PDB entry 7Y97 | X-ray diffraction, 2.36 A resolution | chain A

Chain A:
Protein: Cytochrome P450 monooxygenase YjiB
Organism: Bacillus sonorensis L12
UniProt: M5PFT9 (M5PFT9_9BACI); residues 1-405 here = UniProt positions 1-405
Sequence (406 residues; numbered 0 to 405; the number before each row is that of its first residue; numbering starts at 0):
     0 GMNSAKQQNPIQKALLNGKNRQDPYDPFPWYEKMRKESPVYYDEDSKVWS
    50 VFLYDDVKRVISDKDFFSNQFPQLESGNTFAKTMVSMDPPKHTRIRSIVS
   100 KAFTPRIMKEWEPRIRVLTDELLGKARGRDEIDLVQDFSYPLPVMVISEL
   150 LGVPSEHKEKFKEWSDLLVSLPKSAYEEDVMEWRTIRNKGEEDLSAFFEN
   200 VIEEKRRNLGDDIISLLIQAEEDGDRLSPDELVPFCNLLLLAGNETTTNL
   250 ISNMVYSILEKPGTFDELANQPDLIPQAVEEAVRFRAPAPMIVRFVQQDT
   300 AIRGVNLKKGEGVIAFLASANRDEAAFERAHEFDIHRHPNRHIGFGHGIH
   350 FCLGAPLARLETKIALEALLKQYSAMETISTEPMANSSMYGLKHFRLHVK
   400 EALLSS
Not modelled in the structure: 0-21, 72-78, 402-405
Construct notes: expression tag (0); engineered mutation Tyr40 (Cys in M5PFT9), Ser49 (Asn in M5PFT9), Phe264 (Leu in M5PFT9)
Bound ions: heme Fe near Cys351 (its only coordinating residue here)
Residues lining bound ligands: heme (HEM): Asn68, Met83, Val84, His91, Arg95, Phe102, Ile146, Phe234, Leu237, Leu238, Ala241, Gly242, Thr245, Thr246, Leu249, Pro287, Ile291, Arg293, Leu316, Gly343, Phe344, Gly345, Ile348, His349, Phe350, Cys351, Leu352, Gly353, Leu356, Ala357

Summary:
Chain A binds heme.
Chain A is Cytochrome P450 monooxygenase YjiB (Bacillus sonorensis L12); the structure, Crystal structure of
CYP109B4 from Bacillus Sonorensis, was determined by X-ray diffraction, deposited together with 7Y98 and 7Y9O.
